PDB entry 2Q2N | X-ray diffraction, 1.80 A resolution | chain A

# Chain A
Protein: Ferrochelatase
From: Bacillus subtilis
Notes: EC 4.99.1.1
Reference sequence: P32396 (HEMH_BACSU); residues 2-310 here = UniProt positions 2-310
Amino-acid sequence (309 residues; each row starts with the number of its first residue):
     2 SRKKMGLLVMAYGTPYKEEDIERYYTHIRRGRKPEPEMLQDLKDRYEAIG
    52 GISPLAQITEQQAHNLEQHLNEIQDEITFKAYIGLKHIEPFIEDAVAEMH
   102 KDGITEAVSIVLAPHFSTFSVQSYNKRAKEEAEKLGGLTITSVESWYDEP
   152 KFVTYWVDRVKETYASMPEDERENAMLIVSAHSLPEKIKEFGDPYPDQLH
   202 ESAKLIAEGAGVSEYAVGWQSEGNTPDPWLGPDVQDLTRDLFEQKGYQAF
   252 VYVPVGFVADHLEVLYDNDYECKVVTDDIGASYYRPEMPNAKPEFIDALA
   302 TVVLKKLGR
Curated features (UniProtKB/Swiss-Prot):
  - binding site (Fe-coproporphyrin III): Tyr13, Arg30, Arg46, Tyr47, Ser54, Tyr125
  - binding site (N-methylmesoporphyrin): Tyr13, Arg31 to Arg33, His183, Lys188
  - binding site (Mg(2+)): Glu20, Arg46, Asp268, Glu272
  - binding site (Fe(2+)): His183, Glu264
Residues lining bound ligands: protoporphyrin IX 2,4-disulfonic acid (H01): Tyr13, Ile29, Arg30, Arg31, Arg33, Met39, His88, Phe120, His183, Ser184, Leu185, Lys188, Ser222, Gly224, Asn225, Thr226, Pro227, Trp230
From the paper describing this entry:
  - conformationally variable residues (side-chain flip): Tyr26, Leu43, Phe120
  - catalytic residues: His183 (proposed by the authors, not directly observed)
  - binding site for protoporphyrin IX 2,4-disulfonic acid: Tyr13, Ile29, Arg30, Arg33, Phe120, His183, Gly224, Asn225, Thr226, Trp230

# In short
Ligands of chain A: protoporphyrin IX 2,4-disulfonic acid. Curated annotation (UniProt) lists 6
Fe-coproporphyrin III-binding residues, 6 N-methylmesoporphyrin-binding residues, 4 Mg2+-binding residues and
Fe2+-binding residues His183 and Glu264. From the paper: the catalytic residue His183; a binding site for
protoporphyrin IX 2,4-disulfonic acid at Tyr13, Ile29 and Arg30 among others.
Chain A is Ferrochelatase (Bacillus subtilis); the structure, Crystal structure of Bacillus subtilis
ferrochelatase in complex with deuteroporphyrin IX 2,4-disulfonic acid dihydrochloride, was determined by
X-ray diffraction (same publication as 2Q2O).
